Entry 7M2Z (electron microscopy, 3.70 A resolution); this record covers chains B and C of the 4 polymer chains in the assembly.

# Chain B
Name: Tubulin gamma chain
From: Saccharomyces cerevisiae (strain ATCC 204508 / S288c)
Reference sequence: P53378 (TBG_YEAST); numbering as in UniProt (aligned over 1-473)
Amino-acid sequence (473 residues; numbered 1 to 473; the number before each row is that of its first residue):
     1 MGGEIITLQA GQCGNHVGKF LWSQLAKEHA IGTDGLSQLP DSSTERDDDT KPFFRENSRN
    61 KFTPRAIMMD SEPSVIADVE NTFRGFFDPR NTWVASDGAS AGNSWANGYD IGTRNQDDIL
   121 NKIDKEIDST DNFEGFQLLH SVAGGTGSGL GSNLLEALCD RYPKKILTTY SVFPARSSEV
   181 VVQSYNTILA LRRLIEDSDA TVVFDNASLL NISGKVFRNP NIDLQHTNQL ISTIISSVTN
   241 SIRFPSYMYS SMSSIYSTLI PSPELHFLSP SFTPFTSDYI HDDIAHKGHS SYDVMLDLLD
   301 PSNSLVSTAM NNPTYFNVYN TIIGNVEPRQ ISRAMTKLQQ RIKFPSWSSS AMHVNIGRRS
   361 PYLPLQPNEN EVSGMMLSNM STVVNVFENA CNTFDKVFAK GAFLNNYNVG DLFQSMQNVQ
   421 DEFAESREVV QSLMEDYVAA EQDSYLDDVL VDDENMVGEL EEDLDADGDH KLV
Disordered / not traced: 279-285, 454-473
Residues lining bound ligands: GDP (guanosine-5'-diphosphate): G11, Q12, C13, D70, S141, A143, G144, G145, T146, G147, P174, N206, L209, L224, Q225
Swiss-Prot annotation at these positions:
  - binding site (GTP): A143 to G149

# Chain C
Name: Spindle pole body component SPC98
From: Saccharomyces cerevisiae (strain ATCC 204508 / S288c)
Reference sequence: P53540 (SPC98_YEAST); residue numbers follow UniProt; this construct covers 1-846
Amino-acid sequence (846 residues; each row starts with the number of its first residue):
     1 MELEPTLFGI IEALAPQLLS QSHLQTFVSD VVNLLRSSTK SATQLGPLID FYKLQSLDSP
    61 ETTIMWHKIE KFLDALFGIQ NTDDMVKYLS VFQSLLPSNY RAKIVQKSSG LNMENLANHE
   121 HLLSPVRAPS IYTEASFENM DRFSERRSMV SSPNRYVPSS TYSSVTLRQL SNPYYVNTIP
   181 EEDILKYVSY TLLATTSALF PFDHEQIQIP SKIPNFESGL LHLIFEAGLL YQSLGYKVEK
   241 FRMLNISPMK KALIIEISEE LQNYTAFVNN LVSSGTVVSL KSLYREIYEN IIRLRIYCRF
   301 TEHLEELSGD TFLIELNIFK SHGDLTIRKI ATNLFNSMIS LYYEYLMNWL TKGLLRATYG
   361 EFFIAENTDT NGTDDDFIYH IPIEFNQERV PAFIPKELAY KIFMIGKSYI FLEKYCKEVQ
   421 WTNEFSKKYH VLYQSNSYRG ISTNFFEIIN DQYSEIVNHT NQILNQKFHY RDVVFALKNI
   481 LLMGKSDFMD ALIEKANDIL ATPSDSLPNY KLTRVLQEAV QLSSLRHLMN SPRNSSVING
   541 LDARVLDLGH GSVGWDVFTL DYILYPPLSL VLNVNRPFGR KEYLRIFNFL WRFKKNNYFY
   601 QKEMLKSNDI IRSFKKIRGY NPLIRDIINK LSRISILRTQ FQQFNSKMES YYLNCIIEEN
   661 FKEMTRKLQR TENKSQNQFD LIRLNNGTIE LNGILTPKAE VLTKSSSSKP QKHAIEKTLN
   721 IDELESVHNT FLTNILSHKL FATNTSEISV GDYSGQPYPT SLVLLLNSVY EFVKVYCNLN
   781 DIGYEIFIKM NLNDHEASNG LLGKFNTNLK EIVSQYKNFK DRLYIFRADL KNDGDEELFL
   841 LSKSLR
Disordered / not traced: 1-162, 705-714
Swiss-Prot annotation at these positions:
  - modified residue (Phosphoserine): S124, S136

# Chain B / chain C interface
Residue-residue contacts (56):
  M1(B) with E494(C)
  T44(B) with S531(C), hydrogen bond
  R46(B) with H527(C)
  D48(B) with H527(C)
  K51(B) with R526(C)
  D131(B) with L522(C)
  K164(B) with L605(C)
  E196(B) with R612(C), hydrogen bond (backbone-side chain)
  D197(B) with R612(C), hydrogen bond (backbone-side chain)
  S198(B) with R612(C), hydrogen bond (backbone-side chain)
  D199(B) with R612(C), salt bridge
  P245(B) with K485(C), hydrogen bond (backbone-side chain)
  S246(B) with S486(C)
  Y247(B) with K478(C); G484(C); S486(C), hydrogen bond (backbone-side chain); L653(C); N654(C); E658(C)
  M248(B) with E649(C); S650(C)
  S250(B) with S486(C), hydrogen bond; D487(C); D490(C), hydrogen bond
  Y256(B) with M604(C), hydrogen bond; L605(C)
  S257(B) with Q601(C); M604(C)
  S262(B) with S632(C); I636(C)
  P263(B) with I611(C), hydrophobic
  E264(B) with K615(C), salt bridge; S632(C)
  N317(B) with Q643(C)
  R333(B) with E836(C), salt bridge
  T336(B) with L840(C)
  W347(B) with Q640(C), hydrogen bond (backbone-side chain)
  S348(B) with Q640(C)
  S349(B) with Q640(C), hydrogen bond (backbone-side chain); L845(C); R846(C)
  S350(B) with Q640(C); Q643(C), hydrogen bond; R846(C)
  A351(B) with S844(C)
  H353(B) with Q643(C); K647(C)
  I356(B) with N654(C)
  R358(B) with K485(C)
  Y445(B) with R633(C), hydrogen bond; I636(C), hydrophobic
  D448(B) with R633(C), salt bridge
  V449(B) with V813(C)
  L450(B) with K817(C)
  D452(B) with K810(C), salt bridge
  D453(B) with K810(C)
Also at the interface, not in a pair above, chain B (48 interface residues in all): D47, D49, N132, S253, S254, T258, P261, R329, S332, L446
Also at the interface, not in a pair above, chain C (50 interface residues in all): S524, Y598, N608, K616, K630, S635, L637, T639, Q642, E659, L809, Y816, K820, K843

# Summary
48 residues of chain B and 50 residues of chain C are in contact, with 13 hydrogen bonds and 5 salt bridges.
Polar contacts include D199(B)-R612(C), E264(B)-K615(C) and R333(B)-E836(C). Chain B binds GDP. UniProt lists
7 GTP-binding residues on chain B.
Chain B is Tubulin gamma chain and chain C is Spindle pole body component SPC98, both from Saccharomyces
cerevisiae (strain ATCC 204508 / S288c); the structure, Monomeric single-particle reconstruction of the Yeast
gamma-TuSC, was determined by electron microscopy together with 7M2W, 7M2X, 7M2Y and 7M3P from the same study.
